Entry 6DF9 (X-ray diffraction, 2.32 A resolution); this record covers chains A and D of the 3 polymer chains in the assembly.

[Chain A]
Name: Transcriptional regulator Kaiso
Source organism: Homo sapiens
UniProtKB: Q86T24 (KAISO_HUMAN); residues 471-604 here = UniProt positions 471-604
Chain sequence (134 residues; each row starts with the number of its first residue):
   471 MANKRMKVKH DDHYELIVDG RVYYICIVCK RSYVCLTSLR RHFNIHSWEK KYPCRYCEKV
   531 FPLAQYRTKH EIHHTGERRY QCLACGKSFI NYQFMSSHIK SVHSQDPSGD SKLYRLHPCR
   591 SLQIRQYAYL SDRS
Not modelled in the structure: 471-481, 598-604
Construct notes: engineered mutation Gln535 (Glu in Q86T24)
Bound ions: Zn2+ site 1: Cys496, Cys499, His512, His516; Zn2+ site 2: Cys524, Cys527, His540, His544; Zn2+ site 3: Cys552, Cys555, His568, His573

[Chain D]
Molecule: 18-nt DNA strand
Sequence (18 nucleotides; numbered 1 to 18; the number before each row is that of its first residue):
     1 TGCTTCCTGC CAATAACG

[Chain A / chain D interface]
Pairs across the interface (27; chain A residue first):
  Arg501(A) - DT8(D)  salt bridge to the phosphate
  Tyr503(A) - DT8(D)  hydrogen bond to the phosphate
  Tyr503(A) - DG9(D)  phosphate contact
  Val504(A) - DG9(D)  hydrogen bond to the phosphate
  Cys505(A) - DG9(D)  hydrogen bond to the phosphate
  Ser508(A) - DT8(D)  sugar contact
  Ser508(A) - DG9(D)  hydrogen bond to the phosphate
  Arg511(A) - DT8(D)  base contact
  Arg511(A) - DG9(D)  hydrogen bond to the base
  Arg511(A) - DC10(D)  base contact
  Ile515(A) - DC7(D)  phosphate contact
  Leu533(A) - DT8(D)  base contact
  Gln535(A) - DC7(D)  base contact
  Gln535(A) - DT8(D)  hydrogen bond to the base
  Tyr536(A) - DC6(D)  sugar contact
  Tyr536(A) - DC7(D)  hydrogen bond to the phosphate
  His543(A) - DT5(D)  salt bridge to the phosphate
  Gln563(A) - DT5(D)  base contact
  Gln563(A) - DC6(D)  base contact
  Phe564(A) - DC3(D)  sugar contact
  Phe564(A) - DT4(D)  phosphate contact
  Arg595(A) - DA13(D)  phosphate contact
  Arg595(A) - DT14(D)  sugar contact
  Gln596(A) - DA13(D)  sugar contact
  Gln596(A) - DT14(D)  phosphate contact
  Tyr597(A) - DA12(D)  phosphate contact
  Tyr597(A) - DA13(D)  sugar contact
Interface residues without a listed pair, chain A (20 interface residues in all): Ser502, Thr507, His512, Asn561
Interface residues without a listed pair, chain D (12 interface residues in all): DC11

[Overview]
The interface between chain A and chain D involves 20 residues on one side and 12 on the other, with 7
hydrogen bonds and 2 salt bridges. Among the polar pairs are Arg511(A)-DG9(D), Gln535(A)-DT8(D) and
Tyr503(A)-DT8(D).
Here chain A is Transcriptional regulator Kaiso (Homo sapiens) and chain D is an 18-nt DNA strand. Entry 6DF9
(Kaiso (ZBTB33) E535Q zinc finger DNA binding domain in complex with the specific Kaiso binding sequence ...)
was determined by X-ray diffraction, deposited together with 6DF5, 6DF8, 6DFA, 6DFB, 6DFC and 6V8U.
